Entry 5TMQ (X-ray diffraction, 2.24 A resolution); this record covers chains A and C of the 4 polymer chains in the assembly.

# Chain A
Protein: Estrogen receptor
From: Homo sapiens
Notes: fragment: ligand-binding domain
UniProtKB: P03372 (ESR1_HUMAN), isoform P03372-3; residues 298-554 here correspond to UniProt positions 125-381 (UniProt number = residue number - 173)
Chain sequence (257 residues; row label = number of the first residue in the row):
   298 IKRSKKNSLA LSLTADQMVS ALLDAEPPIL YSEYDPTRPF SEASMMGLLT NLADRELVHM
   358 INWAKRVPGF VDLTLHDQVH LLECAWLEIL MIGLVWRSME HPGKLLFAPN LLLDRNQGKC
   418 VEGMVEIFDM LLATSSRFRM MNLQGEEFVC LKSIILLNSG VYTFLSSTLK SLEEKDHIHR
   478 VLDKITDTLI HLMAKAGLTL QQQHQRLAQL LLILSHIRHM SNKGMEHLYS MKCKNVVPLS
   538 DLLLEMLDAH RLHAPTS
Disordered / not traced: 298-304, 462-471, 549-554
Construct notes: engineered mutation Ser537 (Tyr364 in P03372)
Small-molecule neighbours: 7M7 (4-bromophenyl 4,4''-dihydroxy-[1,1':2',1''-terphenyl]-4'-sulfonate): Met342, Met343, Leu346, Thr347, Ala350, Glu353, Trp383, Leu384, Leu387, Met388, Leu391, Arg394, Phe404, Leu410, Gln414, Gly415, Val418, Met421, Ile424, Phe425, Leu428, Gly521, His524, Leu525, Leu540

# Chain C
Protein: Nuclear receptor coactivator 2
Notes: fragment: Nuclear receptor-interacting peptide
UniProtKB: Q15596 (NCOA2_HUMAN); residues 686-698 here = UniProt positions 686-698
Chain sequence (13 residues; row label = number of the first residue in the row):
   686 KHKILHRLLQ DSS
Disordered / not traced: 686-687, 697-698

# Chain A / chain C interface
Residue-residue contacts - 23 pairs, chain A then chain C:
  Ile358(A) with Leu690(C), hydrophobic; Leu693(C), hydrophobic; Leu694(C), hydrophobic
  Lys362(A) with Leu693(C), hydrogen bond (side chain-backbone); Leu694(C); Gln695(C); Asp696(C)
  Leu372(A) with His691(C); Leu694(C), hydrophobic; Gln695(C)
  Gln375(A) with Leu694(C)
  Val376(A) with Lys688(C); Leu690(C), hydrophobic; His691(C); Leu694(C), hydrophobic
  Leu379(A) with Leu690(C), hydrophobic
  Glu380(A) with Lys688(C), salt bridge; Leu690(C)
  Asp538(A) with Ile689(C)
  Leu539(A) with Ile689(C)
  Glu542(A) with Lys688(C); Ile689(C), hydrogen bond (side chain-backbone)
  Met543(A) with Leu690(C), hydrophobic
Other interface residues (no listed pair), chain A (13 interface residues in all): Phe367, His373

# Overview
13 residues of chain A face 8 of chain C across their interface; the contacts include 2 hydrogen bonds and 1
salt bridge. Polar pairs include Glu380(A)-Lys688(C), Lys362(A)-Leu693(C) and Glu542(A)-Ile689(C). Bound to
chain A: compound 7M7.
Chain A is Estrogen receptor (Homo sapiens) and chain C is Nuclear receptor coactivator 2; the structure,
Crystal Structure of the ER-alpha Ligand-binding Domain (Y537S) in Complex with the Arene Core OBHS derivative
..., was determined by X-ray diffraction together with 5KR9, 5KRA, 5KRC, 5KRF, 5KRH, 5KRI and 43 further
entries from the same study.
